PDB entry 2RR4 | solution NMR | chains A and B

Chain A:
Name: Zinc finger CW-type PWWP domain protein 1
From: Homo sapiens
Notes: fragment: zf-CW domain, residues 246-307
UniProt: Q9H0M4 (ZCPW1_HUMAN); residue numbers follow UniProt; this construct covers 246-307
Chain sequence (69 residues; numbered 239 to 307; the number before each row is that of its first residue):
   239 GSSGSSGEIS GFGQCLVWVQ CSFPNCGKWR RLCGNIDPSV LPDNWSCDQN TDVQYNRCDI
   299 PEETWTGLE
Sequence notes: expression tag (239-245)
UniProt features mapped onto this chain:
  - zinc finger: F250 to T304 (CW-type)
  - binding site (Zn(2+)): C259, C264, C285, C296
  - mutagenesis: W256 (W256I: Loss of histone H3K4me3 binding; when associated with R-301; L-302 and P-303), E300 (E300A: Reduced histone H3K4me3 binding but complete loss of non-methylated histone H3K4 binding), E301 (E301R: Loss of histone H3K4me3 binding; when associated with I-256; L-302 and P-303), T302 (T302L: Loss of histone H3K4me3 binding; when associated with I-256; R-301 and P-303), W303 (W303A: Reduced histone H3K4me3 binding but no effect on non-methylated histone H3K4 binding; W303E: Silghtly reduced histone H3K4me3 and non-methylated histone H3K4 binding ...)
Metal / ion sites: Zn2+: C259, C264, C285, C296
What the authors report for this chain:
  - Zn2+ coordination: C259, C264, C285, C296
  - contacts within the chain: V257-W283 (hydrophobic contact), K266-E300, R268-P299 (hydrogen bond), R268-I298 (hydrogen bond), P280-W283 (hydrophobic contact)
  - mutagenesis - E300A: abolished binding to nonmethylated histone H3 peptide
  - mutagenesis - W303E: decreased binding to Histone H3 (chain B)
  - mutagenesis - W303A: unchanged binding to H3(1-10)K4me0
  - mutagenesis - W303E: unchanged binding to H3.1gK4me0

Chain B:
Name: Histone H3
Notes: fragment: Histone H3 tail
UniProt: A8K4Y7 (A8K4Y7_HUMAN); residues 1-10 here correspond to UniProt positions 2-11 (UniProt number = residue number + 1)
Chain sequence (10 residues; numbered 1 to 10; the number before each row is that of its first residue):
     1 ARTKQTARKS
Modified positions: K4 (n-trimethyllysine; M3L)
What the authors report for this chain:
  - post-translational modification sites: K4

Chain A / chain B interface:
Residue-residue contacts (21):
  Q252(A) with R8(B)
  C253(A) with Q5(B)
  L254(A) with Q5(B); T6(B)
  V255(A) with K4(B); Q5(B)
  W256(A) with T3(B); K4(B); T6(B)
  V257(A) with R2(B); T3(B)
  Q258(A) with R2(B)
  W267(A) with R2(B); T3(B); K4(B)
  P276(A) with T3(B)
  P280(A) with A1(B)
  D281(A) with A1(B)
  W283(A) with A1(B)
  W303(A) with K4(B)
  G305(A) with S10(B)
Interface residues without a listed pair, chain A (17 interface residues in all): N282, T304, L306
Interface residues without a listed pair, chain B (9 interface residues in all): A7
Interface features reported in the paper:
  - residue pairs: L254(A)-T6(B) (backbone contact), W256(A)-K4(B) (backbone contact), W267(A)-K4(B) (cation-pi contact), C271(A)-A1(B), V278(A)-A1(B), W303(A)-K4(B) (cation-pi contact), R2(B)-Q258(A) (hydrogen bond)
  - interface residues, chain B: A1(B), T3(B), T6(B)

Summary:
The interface between chain A and chain B involves 17 residues on one side and 9 on the other. The paper
describes backbone contacts between L254(A) and T6(B) and W256(A) and K4(B); cation-pi contacts between
W267(A) and K4(B) and W303(A) and K4(B); contacts between C271(A) and A1(B) and V278(A) and A1(B). The paper
reports that E300A of chain A abolishes binding to nonmethylated histone H3 peptide; interface residues A1(B),
T3(B) and T6(B); 3 substitutions were tested in all.
Here chain A is Zinc finger CW-type PWWP domain protein 1 (Homo sapiens) and chain B is Histone H3. Entry 2RR4
(Complex structure of the zf-CW domain and the H3K4me3 peptide) was determined by solution NMR.
